2F91 - chains A and B; structure by X-ray diffraction, 1.20 A resolution.

[Chain A]
Protein: hepatopancreas trypsin
From: Pontastacus leptodactylus
Notes: EC 3.4.21.4
UniProt: Q52V24 (Q52V24_PONLE); the construct lacks a stretch of the UniProt sequence and is renumbered around it, so the offset changes along the chain: 16-37 = UniProt 1-22; 38-60 = UniProt 26-48; 61-131 = UniProt 55-125; 134-149 = UniProt 126-141; 4 more segments
Sequence (237 residues; numbered 16 to 244 plus 12 insertion-coded residues; 4 numbers in that range are skipped by the numbering (no residue carries them; nothing is unmodelled there); the number before each row is that of its first residue; a row labelled like 37A-37C holds insertion residues (37A, then the next letters in order)):
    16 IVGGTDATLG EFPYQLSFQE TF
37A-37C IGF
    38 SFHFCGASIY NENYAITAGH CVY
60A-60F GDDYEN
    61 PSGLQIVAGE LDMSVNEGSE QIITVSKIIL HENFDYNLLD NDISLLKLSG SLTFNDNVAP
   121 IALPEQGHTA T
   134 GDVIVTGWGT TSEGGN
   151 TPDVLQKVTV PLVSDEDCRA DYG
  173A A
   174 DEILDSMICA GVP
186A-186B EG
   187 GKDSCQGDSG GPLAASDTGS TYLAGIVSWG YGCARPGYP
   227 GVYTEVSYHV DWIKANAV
Disulfides: Cys-42/Cys-58, Cys-168/Cys-182, Cys-191/Cys-219
Sequence notes: variant Val-59 (Ala47 in Q52V24)
Ion coordination: Cd2+ site 1: Asp-21, Asp-60C; Cd2+ site 2 near Glu-60E (its only coordinating residue here); Cd2+ site 3: Glu-70, Asp-72, Val-75, Glu-77, Glu-80; Cd2+ site 4 near Glu-125 (its only coordinating residue here); Cd2+ site 5: Asp-135, Asp-178 (together with chloride ion); Cd2+ site 6: Asp-165, Asp-178, Met-180, Glu-231
What the authors report for this chain:
  - catalytic residues: His-57, Asp-102, Gly-193, Ser-195
  - contacts within the chain: His-57/Asp-102 (hydrogen bond), His-57/Ser-214, His-57/Ser-195, Asp-102/Ser-214
  - conformationally variable residues: His-57

[Chain B]
Protein: Serine protease inhibitor I/II
Notes: fragment: protease inhibitor sgpi-1, residues 20-54
UniProt: O46162 (SGP1_SCHGR); residues 1-35 here correspond to UniProt positions 20-54 (UniProt number = residue number + 19)
Sequence (35 residues; each row starts with the number of its first residue):
     1 EQECTPGQTK KQDCNTCNCT PTGVWACTRK GCPPH
Unresolved in the structure: 1, 35
Disulfides: Cys-4/Cys-19, Cys-14/Cys-32, Cys-17/Cys-27
Curated features (UniProtKB/Swiss-Prot):
  - site: Arg-29, Lys-30 (Reactive bond)
What the authors report for this chain:
  - contacts within the chain: Asn-15/Lys-30 (hydrogen bond)

[Interface between chain A and chain B]
Pairs across the interface (53; chain A residue first):
  Glu-35(A) / Pro-33(B)
  Phe-39(A) / Gly-31(B)
  Phe-39(A) / Cys-32(B)
  Phe-39(A) / Pro-33(B)
  Phe-41(A) / Lys-30(B)
  Phe-41(A) / Gly-31(B)  hydrogen bond (backbone-backbone)
  Cys-42(A) / Lys-30(B)
  His-57(A) / Thr-28(B)
  His-57(A) / Arg-29(B)
  His-57(A) / Lys-30(B)
  Asn-97(A) / Thr-9(B)
  Asn-97(A) / Asn-18(B)
  Leu-98(A) / Asn-18(B)
  Leu-99(A) / Thr-28(B)
  Asp-171(A) / Thr-22(B)  hydrogen bond (backbone-side chain)
  Tyr-172(A) / Thr-20(B)
  Tyr-172(A) / Pro-21(B)
  Tyr-172(A) / Thr-22(B)  hydrogen bond (backbone-side chain)
  Gly-173(A) / Thr-22(B)
  Glu-175(A) / Asn-18(B)  hydrogen bond
  Glu-175(A) / Thr-20(B)
  Glu-175(A) / Pro-21(B)
  Glu-175(A) / Ala-26(B)
  Asp-189(A) / Arg-29(B)  salt bridge
  Ser-190(A) / Arg-29(B)  hydrogen bond
  Cys-191(A) / Arg-29(B)
  Gln-192(A) / Asn-15(B)
  Gln-192(A) / Thr-28(B)  hydrogen bond (side chain-backbone)
  Gln-192(A) / Arg-29(B)
  Gln-192(A) / Lys-30(B)
  Gly-193(A) / Arg-29(B)  hydrogen bond (backbone-backbone)
  Gly-193(A) / Lys-30(B)  hydrogen bond (backbone-backbone)
  Gly-193(A) / Gly-31(B)
  Asp-194(A) / Arg-29(B)  hydrogen bond (backbone-backbone)
  Ser-195(A) / Arg-29(B)  hydrogen bond (side chain-backbone)
  Ser-195(A) / Lys-30(B)  hydrogen bond (side chain-backbone)
  Val-213(A) / Arg-29(B)
  Ser-214(A) / Thr-28(B)
  Ser-214(A) / Arg-29(B)
  Trp-215(A) / Ala-26(B)  hydrophobic
  Trp-215(A) / Cys-27(B)
  Trp-215(A) / Arg-29(B)
  Gly-216(A) / Trp-25(B)
  Gly-216(A) / Ala-26(B)
  Gly-216(A) / Cys-27(B)  hydrogen bond (backbone-backbone)
  Gly-216(A) / Arg-29(B)
  Tyr-217(A) / Glu-3(B)  hydrogen bond
  Tyr-217(A) / Val-24(B)  hydrophobic
  Tyr-217(A) / Trp-25(B)
  Gly-218(A) / Arg-29(B)  hydrogen bond (backbone-side chain)
  Cys-219(A) / Arg-29(B)
  Tyr-224(A) / Val-24(B)
  Gly-227(A) / Arg-29(B)
Interface residues without a listed pair, chain A (32 interface residues in all): Phe-37, Cys-58, Tyr-96, Ala-170
Interface residues without a listed pair, chain B (19 interface residues in all): Gln-12, Thr-16
From the paper, about this interface:
  - specific contacts: Gly-193(A)/Arg-29(B), Ser-195(A)/Arg-29(B), Ser-214(A)/Arg-29(B)

[Summary]
32 residues of chain A face 19 of chain B across their interface, with 14 hydrogen bonds and 1 salt bridge.
Polar pairs include Asp-189(A)/Arg-29(B), Asp-171(A)/Thr-22(B) and Tyr-172(A)/Thr-22(B). The paper describes
contacts between Gly-193(A) and Arg-29(B), Ser-195(A) and Arg-29(B) and Ser-214(A) and Arg-29(B). From the
paper: catalytic residues His-57(A), Asp-102(A) and Gly-193(A) among others; conformational variability at
His-57(A).
Here chain A is hepatopancreas trypsin (Pontastacus leptodactylus) and chain B is Serine protease inhibitor
I/II. Entry 2F91 (1.2A resolution structure of a crayfish trypsin complexed with a peptide inhibitor, SGTI)
was determined by X-ray diffraction.
